PDB entry 4O4L | X-ray diffraction, 2.20 A resolution | chains B and E of the 6 polymer chains in the assembly

== Chain B ==
Name: Tubulin beta-2B chain
Source organism: Bos taurus
UniProtKB: Q6B856 (TBB2B_BOVIN); the author numbering skips numbers that UniProt does not, so the offset changes along the chain: 1-42 = UniProt 1-42; 45-360 = UniProt 43-358; 369-455 = UniProt 359-445
Amino-acid sequence (445 residues; row label = number of the first residue in the row; note: 10 numbers in that range are skipped by the numbering (no residue carries them; nothing is unmodelled there)):
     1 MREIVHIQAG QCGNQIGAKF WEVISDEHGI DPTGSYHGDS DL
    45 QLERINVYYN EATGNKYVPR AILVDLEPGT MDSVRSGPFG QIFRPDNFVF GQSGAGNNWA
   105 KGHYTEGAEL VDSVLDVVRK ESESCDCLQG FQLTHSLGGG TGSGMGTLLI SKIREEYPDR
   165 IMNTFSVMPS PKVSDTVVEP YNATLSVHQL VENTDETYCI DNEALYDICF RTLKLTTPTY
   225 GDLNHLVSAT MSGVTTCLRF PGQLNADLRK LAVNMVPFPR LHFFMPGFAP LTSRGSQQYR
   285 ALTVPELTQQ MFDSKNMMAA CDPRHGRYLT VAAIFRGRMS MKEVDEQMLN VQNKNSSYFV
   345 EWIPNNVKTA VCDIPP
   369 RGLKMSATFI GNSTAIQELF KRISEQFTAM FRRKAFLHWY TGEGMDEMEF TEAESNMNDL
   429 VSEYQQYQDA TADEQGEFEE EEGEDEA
Not modelled in the structure: 439-455
Ion coordination: Mg2+: Gln11 (together with GDP); Ca2+ near Glu113 (its only coordinating residue here)
Ligand contacts:
  - epothilone a (EP): Cys213, Leu217, Leu219, Asp226, His229, Leu230, Ala233, Phe272, Pro274, Leu275, Thr276, Arg278, Gln281, Gln282, Arg284, Leu286, Leu371
  - GDP (guanosine-5'-diphosphate): Gly10, Gln11, Cys12, Gln15, Ile16, Asp69, Asn101, Ser140, Gly142, Gly143, Gly144, Thr145, Gly146, Val171, Pro173, Val177, Asp179, Glu183, Asn206, Leu209, Tyr224, Leu227, Asn228
  - Peloruside A (POU): Gln293, Phe296, Asp297, Ser298, Met301, Pro307, Arg308, Tyr312, Val335, Asn339, Tyr342, Phe343
Swiss-Prot annotation at these positions:
  - motif: Met1 to Ile4 (MREI motif)
  - binding site (GTP): Gln11, Glu71, Ser140, Gly144, Thr145, Gly146, Asn206, Asn228
  - binding site (Mg(2+)): Glu71
  - modified residue: Ser40 (Phosphoserine), Thr57 (Phosphothreonine), Lys60 (N6-acetyllysine), Ser174 (Phosphoserine), Thr287 (Phosphothreonine), Thr292 (Phosphothreonine), Arg320 (Omega-N-methylarginine), Glu448 (5-glutamyl polyglutamate)
  - cross-link (Glycyl lysine isopeptide (Lys-Gly)): Lys60 (interchain with G-Cter in ubiquitin), Lys326 (interchain with G-Cter in ubiquitin)

== Chain E ==
Name: Stathmin-4
Source organism: Rattus norvegicus
UniProtKB: P63043 (STMN4_RAT); residues 5-145 here correspond to UniProt positions 49-189 (UniProt number = residue number + 44)
Amino-acid sequence (143 residues; each row starts with the number of its first residue):
     3 MADMEVIELN KCTSGQSFEV ILKPPSFDGV PEFNASLPRR RDPSLEEIQK KLEAAEERRK
    63 YQEAELLKHL AEKREHEREV IQKAIEENNN FIKMAKEKLA QKMESNKENR EAHLAAMLER
   123 LQEKDKHAEE VRKNKELKEE ASR
Not modelled in the structure: 3-5, 29-43, 144-145
Differences from the reference sequence: cloning artifact (3-4)
Swiss-Prot annotation at these positions:
  - modified residue: Ser46 (Phosphoserine)

== Interface between chain B and chain E ==
Pairs across the interface (28):
  His107(B) - Lys75(E)  hydrogen bond
  Tyr108(B) - His78(E)  hydrogen bond
  Tyr108(B) - Glu79(E)
  Tyr108(B) - Val82(E)  hydrophobic
  Tyr108(B) - Ile83(E)
  Leu152(B) - Glu79(E)
  Ser155(B) - Leu72(E)
  Ser155(B) - Lys75(E)
  Ser155(B) - Arg76(E)  hydrogen bond
  Lys156(B) - Arg76(E)
  Lys156(B) - Glu79(E)  salt bridge
  Arg158(B) - Leu68(E)
  Glu159(B) - Leu69(E)
  Glu159(B) - Leu72(E)
  Glu159(B) - Arg76(E)  salt bridge
  Pro162(B) - Glu65(E)
  Pro162(B) - Leu68(E)  hydrophobic
  Gln193(B) - Lys75(E)
  Glu196(B) - His71(E)  salt bridge
  Thr409(B) - Glu89(E)
  Glu411(B) - Val82(E)
  Glu411(B) - Ala86(E)
  Gly412(B) - Val82(E)
  Gly412(B) - Lys85(E)
  Gly412(B) - Ala86(E)
  Met413(B) - Val82(E)
  Asp414(B) - Lys85(E)
  Glu417(B) - His78(E)  salt bridge
Also at the interface, not in a pair above, chain B (18 interface residues in all): Thr109, Gly410
Also at the interface, not in a pair above, chain E (16 interface residues in all): Ala73, Asn90

== Overview ==
18 residues of chain B and 16 residues of chain E are in contact, with 3 hydrogen bonds and 4 salt bridges.
Among the polar pairs are Lys156(B)-Glu79(E), Glu159(B)-Arg76(E) and Glu196(B)-His71(E). Ligands of chain B:
GDP, Peloruside A and epothilone a.
Here chain B is Tubulin beta-2B chain (Bos taurus) and chain E is Stathmin-4 (Rattus norvegicus). Entry 4O4L
(Tubulin-Peloruside A-Epothilone A complex) was determined by X-ray diffraction, deposited together with 4O4J,
4O4I and 4O4H.
